PDB entry 7RW4 | X-ray diffraction, 1.31 A resolution | chain A

# Chain A
Molecule: Junctophilin-1
From: Homo sapiens
UniProtKB: Q9HDC5 (JPH1_HUMAN); residue numbers follow UniProt; this construct covers 1-161, 265-442
Sequence (342 residues; numbered -2 to 442; 103 numbers in that range are skipped by the numbering (no residue carries them; nothing is unmodelled there); the number before each row is that of its first residue; numbers below 1 keep their minus sign (Ser-2 is residue -2)):
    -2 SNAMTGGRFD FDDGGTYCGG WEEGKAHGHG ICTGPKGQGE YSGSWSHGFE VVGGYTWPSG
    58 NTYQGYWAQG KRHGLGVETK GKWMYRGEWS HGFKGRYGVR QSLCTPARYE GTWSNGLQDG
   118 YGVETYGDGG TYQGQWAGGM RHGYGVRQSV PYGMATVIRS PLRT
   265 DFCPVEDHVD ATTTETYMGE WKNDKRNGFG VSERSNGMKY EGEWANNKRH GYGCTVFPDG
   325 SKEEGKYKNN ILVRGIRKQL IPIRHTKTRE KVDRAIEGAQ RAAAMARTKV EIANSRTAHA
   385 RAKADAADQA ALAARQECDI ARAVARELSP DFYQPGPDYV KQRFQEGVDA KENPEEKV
Not modelled in the structure: -2 to 1, 347-348, 428-442
Construct notes: expression tag (-2 to 0)
Swiss-Prot annotation at these positions:
  - modified residue: Ser157 (Phosphoserine)

# Summary
Chain A is Junctophilin-1 (Homo sapiens); the structure, Crystal structure of junctophilin-1, was determined
by X-ray diffraction, deposited together with 7RXE and 7RXQ.
